5UWU - chains C and D of the 4 polymer chains in the assembly; structure by X-ray diffraction, 2.24 A resolution.

Chain C:
Protein: Exportin-1
Organism: Saccharomyces cerevisiae
UniProt: P30822 (XPO1_YEAST); residue numbers follow UniProt; this construct covers 1-376, 414-1058
Chain sequence (1024 residues; row label = number of the first residue in the row; note: 37 numbers in that range are skipped by the numbering (no residue carries them; nothing is unmodelled there); numbers below 1 keep their minus sign (Gly-2 is residue -2)):
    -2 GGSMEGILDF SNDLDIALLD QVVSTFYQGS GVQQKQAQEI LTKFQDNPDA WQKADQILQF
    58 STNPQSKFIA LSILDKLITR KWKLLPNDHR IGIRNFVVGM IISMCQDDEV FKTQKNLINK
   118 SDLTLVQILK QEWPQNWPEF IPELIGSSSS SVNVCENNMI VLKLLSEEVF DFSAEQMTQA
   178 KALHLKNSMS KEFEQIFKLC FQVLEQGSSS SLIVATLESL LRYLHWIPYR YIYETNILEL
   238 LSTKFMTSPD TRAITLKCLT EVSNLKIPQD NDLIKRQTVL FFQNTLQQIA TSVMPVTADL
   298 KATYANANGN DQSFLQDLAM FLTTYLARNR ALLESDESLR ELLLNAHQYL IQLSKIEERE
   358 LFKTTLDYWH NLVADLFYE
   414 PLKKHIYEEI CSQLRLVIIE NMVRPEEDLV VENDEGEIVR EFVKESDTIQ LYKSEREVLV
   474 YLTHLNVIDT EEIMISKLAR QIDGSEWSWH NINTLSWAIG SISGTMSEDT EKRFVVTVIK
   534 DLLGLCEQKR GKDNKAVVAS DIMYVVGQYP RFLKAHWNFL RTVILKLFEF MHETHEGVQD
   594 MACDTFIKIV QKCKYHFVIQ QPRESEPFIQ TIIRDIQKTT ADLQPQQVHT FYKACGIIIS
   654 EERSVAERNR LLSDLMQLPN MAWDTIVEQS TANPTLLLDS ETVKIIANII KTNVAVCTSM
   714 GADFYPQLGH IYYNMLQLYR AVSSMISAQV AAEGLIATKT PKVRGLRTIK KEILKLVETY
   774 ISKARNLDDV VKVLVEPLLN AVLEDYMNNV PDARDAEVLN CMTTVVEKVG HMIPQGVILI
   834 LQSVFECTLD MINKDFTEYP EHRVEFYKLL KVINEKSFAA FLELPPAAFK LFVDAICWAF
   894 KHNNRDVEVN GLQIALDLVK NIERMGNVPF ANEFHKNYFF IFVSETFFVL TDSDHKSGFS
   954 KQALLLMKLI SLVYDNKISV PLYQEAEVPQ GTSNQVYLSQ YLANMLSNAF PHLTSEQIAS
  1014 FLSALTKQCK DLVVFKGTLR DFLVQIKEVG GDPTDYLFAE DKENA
Not modelled in the structure: -2, 441-460, 1054-1058
Construct notes: expression tag (-2 to 0); conflict Asp441 (Val in P30822), Gly537 (Asp in P30822), Cys539 (Thr in P30822), Glu540 (Val in P30822), Gln541 (Lys in P30822), Cys1022 (Tyr in P30822)

Chain D:
Protein: Mothers against decapentaplegic homolog 4
Organism: Homo sapiens
Chain sequence (20 residues; row label = number of the first residue in the row):
   130 GGSYERVVSP GIDLSGLTLQ
Not modelled in the structure: 130-140

How chain C and chain D interact:
Contacting residue pairs (21):
  Ile532(C) with Ile141(D), hydrophobic
  Leu536(C) with Ile141(D), hydrophobic; Asp142(D); Leu146(D), hydrophobic
  Cys539(C) with Leu146(D), hydrophobic; Thr147(D)
  Lys545(C) with Leu148(D)
  Lys548(C) with Thr147(D); Leu148(D); Gln149(D)
  Ala552(C) with Leu148(D), hydrophobic
  Phe572(C) with Ile141(D), hydrophobic
  Thr575(C) with Leu143(D); Ser144(D)
  Val576(C) with Leu143(D), hydrophobic
  Lys579(C) with Leu143(D); Ser144(D), hydrogen bond (side chain-backbone); Leu146(D), hydrogen bond (side chain-backbone)
  Phe583(C) with Leu146(D), hydrophobic; Leu148(D), hydrophobic
  Glu586(C) with Leu148(D)
Interface residues without a listed pair, chain C (17 interface residues in all): Val529, Ala549, Ile555, Phe565, Val591
Interface residues without a listed pair, chain D (9 interface residues in all): Gly145
Interface features reported in the paper:
  - interface residues, chain C: Lys579(C)

Summary:
The interface between chain C and chain D involves 17 residues on one side and 9 on the other, with 2 hydrogen
bonds. Polar contacts include Lys579(C)-Ser144(D) and Lys579(C)-Leu146(D). From the paper: the interface
residue Lys579(C).
Chain C is Exportin-1 (Saccharomyces cerevisiae) and chain D is Mothers against decapentaplegic homolog 4
(Homo sapiens); the structure, Crystal Structure of SMAD4 NES Peptide in complex with CRM1-Ran-RanBP1, was
determined by X-ray diffraction (same publication as 5UWH, 5UWI, 5UWJ, 5UWO, 5UWP, 5UWQ and 4 further
entries).
